2JKM - chain A; structure by X-ray diffraction, 2.31 A resolution.

Chain A:
Molecule: Focal adhesion kinase 1
Source organism: Gallus gallus
Notes: EC 2.7.10.2; fragment: kinase domain, residues 411-686
Reference sequence: Q00944 (FAK1_CHICK); numbering as in UniProt (aligned over 411-686)
Amino-acid sequence (276 residues; each row starts with the number of its first residue):
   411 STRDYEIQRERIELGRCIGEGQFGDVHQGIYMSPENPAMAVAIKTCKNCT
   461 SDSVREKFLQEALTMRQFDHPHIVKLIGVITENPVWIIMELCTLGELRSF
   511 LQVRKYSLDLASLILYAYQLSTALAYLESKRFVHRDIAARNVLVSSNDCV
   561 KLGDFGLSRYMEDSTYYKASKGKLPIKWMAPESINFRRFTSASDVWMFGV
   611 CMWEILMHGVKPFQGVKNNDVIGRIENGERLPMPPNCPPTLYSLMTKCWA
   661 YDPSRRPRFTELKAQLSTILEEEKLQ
Unresolved in the structure: 411-412, 570-583
Disulfide bonds: Cys-456/Cys-459
Differences from the reference sequence: conflict Tyr-516 (Phe in Q00944), Ser-556 (Ala in Q00944), Asn-557 (Thr in Q00944)
Ligand contacts: BII (2-{[5-chloro-2-({(1E,4R)-2-methoxy-4-[(3R)-3-(methylamino)pyrrolidin-1-yl]cyclohexa-2,5-dien-1-ylidene}amino)pyrimidin-4-yl]amino}-N-(1-methylethyl)benzenesulfonamide): Ile-428, Gly-429, Glu-430, Gly-431, Val-436, Gln-438, Ala-452, Lys-454, Val-484, Met-499, Glu-500, Leu-501, Cys-502, Thr-503, Gly-505, Glu-506, Arg-550, Asn-551, Leu-553, Gly-563, Asp-564
Reported in the primary citation:
  - binding site for BII: Ile-428, Ala-452, Met-499, Cys-502, Gly-505, Leu-553
  - conformationally variable residues (side-chain flip): Met-499
  - specificity-determining residues: Gly-563 (proposed by the authors, not directly observed)

Summary:
Chain A binds compound BII. The paper reports a binding site for BII at Ile-428, Ala-452 and Met-499 among
others; the specificity determinant Gly-563.
Chain A is Focal adhesion kinase 1 (Gallus gallus); the structure, Focal Adhesion Kinase catalytic domain in
complex with bis-anilino pyrimidine inhibitor, was determined by X-ray diffraction (same publication as 2JKK,
2JKO and 2JKQ).
